Entry 6U2X (X-ray diffraction, 2.15 A resolution); this record covers chains B and D of the 4 polymer chains in the assembly.

[Chain B (and D)]
Molecule: Alpha-aminoadipic semialdehyde dehydrogenase
From: Homo sapiens
Notes: EC 1.2.1.31, 1.2.1.3, 1.2.1.8; chain D of this document is another copy of the same molecule, construct and numbering; everything in this record applies to it too
UniProt: P49419 (AL7A1_HUMAN); residues 1-511 here correspond to UniProt positions 29-539 (UniProt number = residue number + 28)
Amino-acid sequence (513 residues; each row starts with the number of its first residue; numbers below 1 keep their minus sign (Gly-1 is residue -1)):
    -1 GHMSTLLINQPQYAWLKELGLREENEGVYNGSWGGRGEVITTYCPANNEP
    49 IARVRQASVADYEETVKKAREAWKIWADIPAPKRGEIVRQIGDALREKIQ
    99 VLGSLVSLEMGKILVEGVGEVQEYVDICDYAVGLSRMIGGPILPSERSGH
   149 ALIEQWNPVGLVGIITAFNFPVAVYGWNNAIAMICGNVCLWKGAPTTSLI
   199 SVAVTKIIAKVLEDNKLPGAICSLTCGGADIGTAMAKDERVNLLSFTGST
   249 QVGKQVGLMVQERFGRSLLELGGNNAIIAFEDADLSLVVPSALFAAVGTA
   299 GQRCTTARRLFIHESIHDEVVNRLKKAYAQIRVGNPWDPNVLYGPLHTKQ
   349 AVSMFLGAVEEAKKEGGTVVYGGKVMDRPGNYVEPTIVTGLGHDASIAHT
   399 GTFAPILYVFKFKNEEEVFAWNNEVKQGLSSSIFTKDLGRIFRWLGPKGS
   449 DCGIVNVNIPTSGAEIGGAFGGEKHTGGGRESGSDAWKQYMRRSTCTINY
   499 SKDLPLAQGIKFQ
Unresolved in the structure: -1 to 2
Sequence notes: expression tag (-1 to 0); engineered mutation Gly399 (Glu427 in P49419)
Residues lining bound ligands: NAD (nicotinamide-adenine-dinucleotide): Ile163, Thr164, Ala165, Phe166, Lys190, Gly191, Ala192, Pro193, Gly225, Gly226, Ala227, Gly230, Thr231, Phe244, Thr245, Gly246, Ser247, Val250, Val254

[Interface between chain B and chain D]
Pairs across the interface - 27 pairs, chain B then chain D:
  Arg87(B) - Arg94(D)
  Arg87(B) - Asp127(D)
  Arg94(B) - Arg87(D)
  Asp124(B) - Arg134(D)  salt bridge
  Asp127(B) - Arg87(D)
  Asp127(B) - Val130(D)
  Asp127(B) - Gly131(D)
  Tyr128(B) - Gly131(D)
  Tyr128(B) - Arg134(D)
  Tyr128(B) - Met135(D)  hydrophobic
  Val130(B) - Asp127(D)
  Gly131(B) - Tyr128(D)
  Arg134(B) - Asp124(D)  salt bridge
  Arg134(B) - Tyr128(D)
  Arg134(B) - Ile464(D)
  Met135(B) - Tyr128(D)  hydrophobic
  Met135(B) - Leu132(D)  hydrophobic
  Met135(B) - Met135(D)  hydrophobic
  Ala149(B) - Phe440(D)  hydrophobic
  Leu436(B) - Tyr498(D)  hydrophobic
  Gly437(B) - Tyr498(D)
  Phe440(B) - Ala149(D)  hydrophobic
  Phe440(B) - Tyr498(D)  hydrophobic
  Ile464(B) - Arg134(D)
  Tyr498(B) - Leu436(D)  hydrophobic
  Tyr498(B) - Gly437(D)
  Tyr498(B) - Phe440(D)  hydrophobic
Interface residues without a listed pair, chain B (20 interface residues in all): Leu132, Glu463, Gly465, Ile496, Asn497
Interface residues without a listed pair, chain D (21 interface residues in all): Asp91, Glu463, Gly465, Ile496, Asn497

[Summary]
Chain B and chain D form an interface of 20 and 21 residues respectively; the contacts include 2 salt bridges.
Its one salt-bridged contact is Asp124(B)-Arg134(D). Chain B binds NAD.
Chain B and chain D are both Alpha-aminoadipic semialdehyde dehydrogenase (Homo sapiens); the structure,
Structure of ALDH7A1 mutant E399G complexed with NAD, was determined by X-ray diffraction together with 6O4I,
6O4K and 6O4L from the same study.
